PDB entry 7P02 | electron microscopy, 2.87 A resolution | chains B and G of the 6 polymer chains in the assembly

[Chain B]
Molecule: Guanine nucleotide-binding protein G(I)/G(S)/G(T) subunit beta-1
Source organism: Homo sapiens
UniProtKB: P62873 (GBB1_HUMAN); residue numbers follow UniProt; this construct covers 2-340
Amino-acid sequence (354 residues; each row starts with the number of its first residue; numbers below 1 keep their minus sign (Met-13 is residue -13)):
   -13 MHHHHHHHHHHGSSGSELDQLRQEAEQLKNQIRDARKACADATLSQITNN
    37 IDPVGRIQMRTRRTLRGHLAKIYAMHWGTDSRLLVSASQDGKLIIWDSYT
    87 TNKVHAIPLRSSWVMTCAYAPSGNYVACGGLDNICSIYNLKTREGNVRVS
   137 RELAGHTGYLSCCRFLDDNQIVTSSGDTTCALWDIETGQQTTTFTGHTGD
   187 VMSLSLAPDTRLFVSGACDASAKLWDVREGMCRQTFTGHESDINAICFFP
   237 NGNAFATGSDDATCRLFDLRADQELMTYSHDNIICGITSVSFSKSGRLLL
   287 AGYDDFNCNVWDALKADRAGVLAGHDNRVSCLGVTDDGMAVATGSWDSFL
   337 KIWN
Unresolved in the structure: -13 to 7
Sequence notes: initiating methionine (-13); expression tag (-12 to 1)
UniProt features mapped onto this chain:
  - modified residue: Ser2 (N-acetylserine), His266 (Phosphohistidine)
  - natural variant: Leu30 (L30F: In MRD42; uncertain significance), Arg52 (R52G: In MRD42), Gly64 (G64V: In MRD42), Asp76 (D76E: In MRD42; D76G: In MRD42), Gly77 (G77S: In MRD42), Lys78 (K78R: In MRD42), Ile80 (I80N: In MRD42; I80T: In MRD42), His91 (H91R: In MRD42; uncertain significance), Ala92 (A92T: In MRD42), Pro94 (P94S: In MRD42), Leu95 (L95P: In MRD42), Arg96 (R96L: In MRD42), 5 further natural variant entries in UniProt

[Chain G]
Molecule: Guanine nucleotide-binding protein G(I)/G(S)/G(O) subunit gamma-2
Source organism: Homo sapiens
UniProtKB: P59768 (GBG2_HUMAN); residue numbers follow UniProt; this construct covers 1-71
Amino-acid sequence (71 residues; row label = number of the first residue in the row):
     1 MASNNTASIAQARKLVEQLKMEANIDRIKVSKAAADLMAYCEAHAKEDPL
    51 LTPVPASENPFREKKFFCAIL
Unresolved in the structure: 1-11, 63-71
UniProt features mapped onto this chain:
  - modified residue: Ala2 (N-acetylalanine), Cys68 (Cysteine methyl ester)
  - lipidation: Cys68 (S-geranylgeranyl cysteine)

[How chain B and chain G interact]
Contacting residue pairs - 85 pairs, chain B then chain G:
  Ala11(B) with Leu19(G)
  Leu14(B) with Val16(G); Leu19(G), hydrophobic; Lys20(G)
  Gln17(B) with Ala23(G)
  Ile18(B) with Leu19(G); Ala23(G), hydrophobic; Arg27(G)
  Ala21(B) with Arg27(G)
  Ala24(B) with Lys29(G)
  Cys25(B) with Arg27(G); Ile28(G); Lys29(G); Val30(G), hydrogen bond (backbone-backbone)
  Ala26(B) with Val30(G), hydrophobic
  Asp27(B) with Lys29(G), salt bridge; Val30(G), hydrogen bond (side chain-backbone); Ser31(G), hydrogen bond
  Ala28(B) with Val30(G)
  Leu30(B) with Ala34(G), hydrophobic
  Ile37(B) with Met38(G), hydrophobic
  Val40(B) with Leu51(G), hydrophobic
  Ile43(B) with Leu50(G)
  Met45(B) with Leu50(G), hydrophobic
  Arg48(B) with Asn59(G); Phe61(G)
  Arg49(B) with Pro60(G), hydrogen bond (side chain-backbone); Phe61(G), hydrogen bond (side chain-backbone)
  Ser84(B) with Phe61(G)
  Tyr85(B) with Pro60(G), hydrophobic; Phe61(G), hydrophobic
  Met217(B) with Met21(G), hydrophobic
  Cys218(B) with Gln18(G); Met21(G); Glu22(G)
  Arg219(B) with Glu22(G)
  Gln220(B) with Ile25(G)
  Thr221(B) with Glu22(G), hydrogen bond
  Phe235(B) with Tyr40(G), hydrophobic; Cys41(G), hydrophobic
  Pro236(B) with Tyr40(G)
  Asn237(B) with Asp36(G); Leu37(G); Tyr40(G)
  Ala240(B) with Leu37(G), hydrophobic
  Leu252(B) with Leu37(G), hydrophobic
  Asp254(B) with Ala33(G); Leu37(G)
  Arg256(B) with Asp26(G); Arg27(G); Ile28(G); Ala33(G); Asp36(G), salt bridge
  Ala257(B) with Arg27(G); Ile28(G)
  Asp258(B) with Ile25(G); Arg27(G), salt bridge
  Gln259(B) with Val30(G)
  Leu261(B) with Val30(G), hydrophobic
  Ser279(B) with Asp48(G); Leu50(G)
  Lys280(B) with Glu47(G); Asp48(G)
  Ser281(B) with Tyr40(G); Cys41(G), hydrogen bond (backbone-side chain); His44(G); Asp48(G), hydrogen bond
  Gly282(B) with Cys41(G)
  Arg283(B) with Cys41(G); Glu42(G), salt bridge
  Leu300(B) with Met38(G), hydrophobic; Glu42(G)
  Val320(B) with Leu50(G), hydrophobic
  Asp323(B) with Pro49(G)
  Gly324(B) with Pro49(G); Leu50(G)
  Met325(B) with Pro49(G), hydrophobic; Leu50(G); Val54(G), hydrophobic; Pro60(G)
  Ala326(B) with Phe61(G), hydrophobic
  Val327(B) with Leu50(G), hydrophobic
  Ile338(B) with Phe61(G), hydrophobic
  Asn340(B) with Asn59(G), hydrogen bond; Phe61(G)
Interface residues without a listed pair, chain B (57 interface residues in all): Arg8, Glu10, Lys15, Arg22, Ile33, Trp63, Lys209, Leu284
Interface residues without a listed pair, chain G (34 interface residues in all): Ala45, Arg62

[In short]
Chain B and chain G form an interface of 57 and 34 residues respectively; the contacts include 9 hydrogen
bonds and 4 salt bridges. Among the polar pairs are Asp27(B)-Lys29(G), Arg256(B)-Asp36(G) and
Asp258(B)-Arg27(G).
Chain B is Guanine nucleotide-binding protein G(I)/G(S)/G(T) subunit beta-1 and chain G is Guanine
nucleotide-binding protein G(I)/G(S)/G(O) subunit gamma-2, both from Homo sapiens; the structure, Human
Neurokinin 1 receptor (NK1R) substance P Gs complex, was determined by electron microscopy, deposited together
with 7P00.
